Entry 1GW7 (electron microscopy, 13.50 A resolution (very low resolution: no residue pairs are listed; an interface is given only as per-side residue counts)); this record covers chains B and C of the 12 polymer chains in the assembly.

# Chain B
Protein: Major capsid protein
From: Bacteriophage PRD1
Reference sequence: P22535 (COA3_BPPRD); residues 2002-2395 here correspond to UniProt positions 1-394 (UniProt number = residue number - 2001)
Sequence (394 residues; row label = number of the first residue in the row):
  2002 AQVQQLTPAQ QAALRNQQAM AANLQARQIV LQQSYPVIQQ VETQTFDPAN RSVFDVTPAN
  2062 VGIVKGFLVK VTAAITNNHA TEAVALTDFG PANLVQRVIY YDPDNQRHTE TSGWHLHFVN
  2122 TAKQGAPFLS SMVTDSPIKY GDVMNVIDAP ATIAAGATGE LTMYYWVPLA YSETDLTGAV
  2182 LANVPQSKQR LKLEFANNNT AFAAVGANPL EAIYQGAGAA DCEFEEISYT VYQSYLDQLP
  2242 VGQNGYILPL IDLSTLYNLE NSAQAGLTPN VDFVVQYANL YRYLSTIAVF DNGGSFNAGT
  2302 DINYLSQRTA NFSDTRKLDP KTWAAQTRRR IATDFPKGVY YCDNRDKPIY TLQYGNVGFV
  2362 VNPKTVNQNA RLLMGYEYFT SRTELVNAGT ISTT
Not modelled in the structure: 2002-2012, 2386-2395

# Chain C
Protein: Major capsid protein
From: Bacteriophage PRD1
Reference sequence: P22535 (COA3_BPPRD); residues 3002-3395 here correspond to UniProt positions 1-394 (UniProt number = residue number - 3001)
Sequence (394 residues; each row starts with the number of its first residue):
  3002 AQVQQLTPAQ QAALRNQQAM AANLQARQIV LQQSYPVIQQ VETQTFDPAN RSVFDVTPAN
  3062 VGIVKGFLVK VTAAITNNHA TEAVALTDFG PANLVQRVIY YDPDNQRHTE TSGWHLHFVN
  3122 TAKQGAPFLS SMVTDSPIKY GDVMNVIDAP ATIAAGATGE LTMYYWVPLA YSETDLTGAV
  3182 LANVPQSKQR LKLEFANNNT AFAAVGANPL EAIYQGAGAA DCEFEEISYT VYQSYLDQLP
  3242 VGQNGYILPL IDLSTLYNLE NSAQAGLTPN VDFVVQYANL YRYLSTIAVF DNGGSFNAGT
  3302 DINYLSQRTA NFSDTRKLDP KTWAAQTRRR IATDFPKGVY YCDNRDKPIY TLQYGNVGFV
  3362 VNPKTVNQNA RLLMGYEYFT SRTELVNAGT ISTT
Not modelled in the structure: 3002-3013, 3386-3395

# Interface between chain B and chain C
At this resolution (14 A) residue pairs are not listed: 47 residues of chain B and 34 of chain C lie at the interface.

# In short
47 residues of chain B and 34 residues of chain C are in contact.
Both chains are Major capsid protein (Bacteriophage PRD1). Entry 1GW7 (Quasi-atomic resolution model of
bacteriophage PRD1 capsid, obtained by combined cryo-EM and X-ray crystallography) was determined by electron
microscopy (same publication as 1GW8).
